PDB entry 4QUB | X-ray diffraction, 1.69 A resolution | chains A and D

== Chain A ==
Name: Caspase-3
Organism: Homo sapiens
Notes: EC 3.4.22.56
UniProtKB: P42574 (CASP3_HUMAN); residues 1-277 here = UniProt positions 1-277
Chain sequence (279 residues; numbered 1 to 279; the number before each row is that of its first residue):
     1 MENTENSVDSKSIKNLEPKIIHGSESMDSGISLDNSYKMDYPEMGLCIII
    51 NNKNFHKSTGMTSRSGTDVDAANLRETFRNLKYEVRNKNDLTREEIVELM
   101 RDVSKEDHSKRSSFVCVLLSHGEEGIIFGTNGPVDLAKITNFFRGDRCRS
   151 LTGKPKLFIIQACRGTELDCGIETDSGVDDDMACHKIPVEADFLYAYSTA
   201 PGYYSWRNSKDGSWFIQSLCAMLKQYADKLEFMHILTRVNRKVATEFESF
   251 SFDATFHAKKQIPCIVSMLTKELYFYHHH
Not modelled in the structure: 1-28, 174-184
Sequence notes: engineered mutation Ala-137 (Lys in P42574); expression tag (278-279)
UniProt features mapped onto this chain:
  - active site: His-121, Cys-163
  - modified residue: Met-1 (N-acetylmethionine), Lys-11 (N6-acetyllysine), Ser-26 (Phosphoserine), Cys-163 (S-nitrosocysteine), Arg-207 (Microbial infection: ADP-riboxanated arginine)
  - mutagenesis: Asp-9 (D9A: In P3-D3A mutant; abolished cleavage and activation, leading to prevent thiol protease activity; when associated with A-28 and A-175), Asp-28 (D28A: In P3-D3A mutant; abolished cleavage and activation, leading to prevent thiol protease activity; when associated with A-9 and A-175), Asp-175 (D175A: In P3-D3A mutant; abolished cleavage and activation, leading to prevent thiol protease activity; when associated with A-9 and A-28), Arg-207 (R207A: Abolished ADP-riboxanation by C.violaceum CopC)
What the authors report for this chain:
  - mutagenesis - K137A, Y195A: unchanged catalytic activity
  - mutagenesis - F55Y (25-fold), T140M: decreased catalytic activity
  - catalytic residues: His-121 (citing earlier work)
  - mutagenesis - V266H: abolished catalytic activity (citing earlier work)

== Chain D ==
Name: Ace-asp-glu-val-asp-chloromethylketone inhibitor
Chain sequence (6 residues; row label = number of the first residue in the row):
     1 XDEVDX
Modified / non-standard residues: ACE (acetyl group) at position 1; 0QE (chloromethane) at position 6

== Chain A / chain D interface ==
Contacting residue pairs (26; chain A residue first):
  Arg-64(A) / Asp-5(D)  salt bridge
  Ser-120(A) / Asp-5(D)
  His-121(A) / Asp-5(D)  hydrogen bond (side chain-backbone)
  His-121(A) / 0QE_6(D)
  Gly-122(A) / 0QE_6(D)
  Gln-161(A) / Asp-5(D)  hydrogen bond
  Cys-163(A) / Asp-5(D)  hydrogen bond (side chain-backbone)
  Cys-163(A) / 0QE_6(D)
  Tyr-204(A) / Val-4(D)  hydrophobic
  Ser-205(A) / Val-4(D)
  Ser-205(A) / Asp-5(D)  hydrogen bond (backbone-backbone)
  Trp-206(A) / Asp-2(D)
  Trp-206(A) / Glu-3(D)
  Trp-206(A) / Val-4(D)  hydrophobic
  Arg-207(A) / ACE_1(D)
  Arg-207(A) / Asp-2(D)
  Arg-207(A) / Glu-3(D)  salt bridge
  Arg-207(A) / Val-4(D)  hydrogen bond (side chain-backbone)
  Arg-207(A) / Asp-5(D)  salt bridge
  Asn-208(A) / ACE_1(D)
  Asn-208(A) / Asp-2(D)  hydrogen bond
  Ser-209(A) / ACE_1(D)  hydrogen bond (backbone-backbone)
  Trp-214(A) / Asp-2(D)
  Glu-248(A) / Asp-2(D)
  Ser-249(A) / Asp-2(D)
  Phe-250(A) / Asp-2(D)  hydrogen bond (backbone-side chain)
Interface residues without a listed pair, chain A (20 interface residues in all): Ser-63, Ser-65, Ala-162, Phe-256

== Overview ==
20 residues of chain A and 6 residues of chain D are in contact; the contacts include 8 hydrogen bonds and 3
salt bridges. Polar contacts include Arg-64(A)/Asp-5(D), Arg-207(A)/Glu-3(D) and Arg-207(A)/Asp-5(D). The
paper reports the catalytic residue His-121(A); F55Y and T140M of chain A reduce catalytic activity; 5
substitutions were tested in all.
Chain A is Caspase-3 (Homo sapiens) and chain D is Ace-asp-glu-val-asp-chloromethylketone inhibitor; the
structure, Caspase-3 K137A, was determined by X-ray diffraction (same publication as 4QTX, 4QTY, 4QU0, 4QU5,
4QU8, 4QU9 and 8 further entries).
